Entry 3F7M (X-ray diffraction, 1.60 A resolution); this record covers chain A.

== Chain A ==
Name: Alkaline serine protease ver112
From: Lecanicillium psalliotae
Notes: EC 3.4.21.-
UniProtKB: Q68GV9 (ALP_LECPS); numbering as in UniProt (aligned over 104-382)
Chain sequence (279 residues; each row starts with the number of its first residue):
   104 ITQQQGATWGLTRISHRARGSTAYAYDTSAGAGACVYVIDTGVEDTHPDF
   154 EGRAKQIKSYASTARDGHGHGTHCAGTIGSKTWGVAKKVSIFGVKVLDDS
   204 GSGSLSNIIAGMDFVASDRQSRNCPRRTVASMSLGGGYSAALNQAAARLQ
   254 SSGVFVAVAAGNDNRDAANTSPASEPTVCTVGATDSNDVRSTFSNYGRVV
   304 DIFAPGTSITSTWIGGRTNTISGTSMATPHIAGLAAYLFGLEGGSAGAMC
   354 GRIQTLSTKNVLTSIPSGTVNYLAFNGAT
Sequence notes: conflict I212 (Val in Q68GV9)
Cystine bridges: C138-C227, C282-C353
Swiss-Prot annotation at these positions:
  - active site (Charge relay system): D143, H173, S328

== Summary ==
Curated annotation (UniProt) lists 3 active-site residues.
Chain A is Alkaline serine protease ver112 (Lecanicillium psalliotae); the structure, Crystal structure of apo
Cuticle-Degrading Protease (ver112) from Verticillium psalliotae, was determined by X-ray diffraction together
with 3F7O from the same study.
